1K8A - chains A and 4 of the 30 polymer chains in the assembly; structure by X-ray diffraction, 3.00 A resolution.

# Chain A
Molecule: 23S RRNA
Organism: Haloarcula marismortui
Sequence (2922 nucleotides; each row starts with the number of its first residue):
     2 UUGGCUACUAUGCCAGCUGGUGGAUUGCUCGGCUCAGGCGCUGAUGAAGG
    52 ACGUGCCAAGCUGCGAUAAGCCAUGGGGAGCCGCACGGAGGCGAAGAACC
   102 AUGGAUUUCCGAAUGAGAAUCUCUCUAACAAUUGCUUCGCGCAAUGAGGA
   152 ACCCCGAGAACUGAAACAUCUCAGUAUCGGGAGGAACAGAAAACGCAAUG
   202 UGAUGUCGUUAGUAACCGCGAGUGAACGCGAUACAGCCCAAACCGAAGCC
   252 CUCACGGGCAAUGUGGUGUCAGGGCUACCUCUCAUCAGCCGACCGUCUCG
   302 ACGAAGUCUCUUGGAACAGAGCGUGAUACAGGGUGACAACCCCGUACUCG
   352 AGACCAGUACGACGUGCGGUAGUGCCAGAGUAGCGGGGGUUGGAUAUCCC
   402 UCGCGAAUAACGCAGGCAUCGACUGCGAAGGCUAAACACAACCUGAGACC
   452 GAUAGUGAACAAGUAGUGUGAACGAACGCUGCAAAGUACCCUCAGAAGGG
   502 AGGCGAAAUAGAGCAUGAAAUCAGUUGGCGAUCGAGCGACAGGGCAUACA
   552 AGGUCCCUCGACGAAUGACCGACGCGCGAGCGUCCAGUAAGACUCACGGG
   602 AAGCCGAUGUUCUGUCGUACGUUUUGAAAAACGAGCCAGGGAGUGUGUCU
   652 GCAUGGCAAGUCUAACCGGAGUAUCCGGGGAGGCACAGGGAAACCGACAU
   702 GGCCGCAGGGCUUUGCCCGAGGGCCGCCGUCUUCAAGGGCGGGGAGCCAU
   752 GUGGACACGACCCGAAUCCGGACGAUCUACGCAUGGACAAGAUGAAGCGU
   802 GCCGAAAGGCACGUGGAAGUCUGUUAGAGUUGGUGUCCUACAAUACCCUC
   852 UCGUGAUCUAUGUGUAGGGGUGAAAGGCCCAUCGAGUCCGGCAACAGCUG
   902 GUUCCAAUCGAAACAUGUCGAAGCAUGACCUCCGCCGAGGUAGUCUGUGA
   952 GGUAGAGCGACCGAUUGGUGUGUCCGCCUCCGAGAGGAGUCGGCACACCU
  1002 GUCAAACUCCAAACUUACAGACGCCGUUUGACGCGGGGAUUCCGGUGCGC
  1052 GGGGUAAGCCUGUGUACCAGGAGGGGAACAACCCAGAGAUAGGUUAAGGU
  1102 CCCCAAGUGUGGAUUAAGUGUAAUCCUCUGAAGGUGGUCUCGAGCCCUAG
  1152 ACAGCCGGGAGGUGAGCUUAGAAGCAGCUACCCUCUAAGAAAAGCGUAAC
  1202 AGCUUACCGGCCGAGGUUUGAGGCGCCCAAAAUGAUCGGGACUCAAAUCC
  1252 ACCACCGAGACCUGUCCGUACCACUCAUACUGGUAAUCGAGUAGAUUGGC
  1302 GCUCUAAUUGGAUGGAAGUAGGGGUGAAAACUCCUAUGGACCGAUUAGUG
  1352 ACGAAAAUCCUGGCCAUAGUAGCAGCGAUAGUCGGGUGAGAACCCCGACG
  1402 GCCUAAUGGAUAAGGGUUCCUCAGCACUGCUGAUCAGCUGAGGGUUAGCC
  1452 GGUCCUAAGUCAUACCGCAACUCGACUAUGACGAAAUGGGAAACGGGUUA
  1502 AUAUUCCCGUGCCACUAUGCAGUGAAAGUUGACGCCCUGGGGUCGAUCAC
  1552 GCUGGGCAUUCGCCCAGUCGAACCGUCCAACUCCGUGGAAGCCGUAAUGG
  1602 CAGGAAGCGGACGAACGGCGGCAUAGGGAAACGUGAUUCAACCUGGGGCC
  1652 CAUGAAAAGACGAGCAUAGUGUCCGUACCGAGAACCGACACAGGUGUCCA
  1702 UGGCGGCGAAAGCCAAGGCCUGUCGGGAGCAACCAACGUUAGGGAAUUCG
  1752 GCAAGUUAGUCCCGUACCUUCGGAAGAAGGGAUGCCUGCUCCGGAACGGA
  1802 GCAGGUCGCAGUGACUCGGAAGCUCGGACUGUCUAGUAACAACAUAGGUG
  1852 ACCGCAAAUCCGCAAGGACUCGUACGGUCACUGAAUCCUGCCCAGUGCAG
  1902 GUAUCUGAACACCUCGUACAAGAGGACGAAGGACCUGUCAACGGCGGGGG
  1952 UAACUAUGACCCUCUUAAGGUAGCGUAGUACCUUGCCGCAUCAGUAGCGG
  2002 CUUGCAUGAAUGGAUUAACCAGAGCUUCACUGUCCCAACGUUGGGCCCGG
  2052 UGAACUGUACAUUCCAGUGCGGAGUCUGGAGACACCCAGGGGGAAGCGAA
  2102 GACCCUAUGGAGCUUUACUGCAGGCUGUCGCUGAGACGUGGUCGCCGAUG
  2152 UGCAGCAUAGGUAGGAGACACUACACAGGUACCCGCGCUAGCGGGCCACC
  2202 GAGUCAACAGUGAAAUACUACCCGUCGGUGACUGCGACUCUCACUCCGGG
  2252 AGGAGGACACCGAUAGCCGGGCAGUUUGACUGGGGCGGUACGCGCUCGAA
  2302 AAGAUAUCGAGCGCGCCCUAUGGCUAUCUCAGCCGGGACAGAGACCCGGC
  2352 GAAGAGUGCAAGAGCAAAAGAUAGCUUGACAGUGUUCUUCCCAACGAGGA
  2402 ACGCUGACGCGAAAGCGUGGUCUAGCGAACCAAUUAGCCUGCUUGAUGCG
  2452 GGCAAUUGAUGACAGAAAAGCUACCCUAGGGAUAACAGAGUCGUCACUCG
  2502 CAAGAGCACAUAUCGACCGAGUGGCUUGCUACCUCGAUGUCGGUUCCCUC
  2552 CAUCCUGCCCGUGCAGAAGCGGGCAAGGGUGAGGUUGUUCGCCUAUUAAA
  2602 GGAGGUCGUGAGCUGGGUUUAGACCGUCGUGAGACAGGUCGGCUGCUAUC
  2652 UACUGGGUGUGUAAUGGUGUCUGACAAGAACGACCGUAUAGUACGAGAGG
  2702 AACUACGGUUGGUGGCCACUGGUGUACCGGUUGUUCGAGAGAGCACGUGC
  2752 CGGGUAGCCACGCCACACGGGGUAAGAGCUGAACGCAUCUAAGCUCGAAA
  2802 CCCACUUGGAAAAGAGACACCGCCGAGGUCCCGCGUACAAGACGCGGUCG
  2852 AUAGACUCGGGGUGUGCGCGUCGAGGUAACGAGACGUUAAGCCCACGAGC
  2902 ACUAACAGACCAAAGCCAUCAU
Not modelled in the structure: 2-9, 126-127, 715, 971-998, 1560, 1952-1963, 2137-2236, 2339-2343, 2665-2666, 2915-2923
Construct notes: conflict C560 (U3155 in 3377779)
Covalent attachments: carbomycin a (CAI) linked to A2103
Metal / ion sites: Mg2+ site 1 near G28 (its only coordinating residue here); Na+ site 1: C40, G41; Na+ site 2: G56, A59, G61; Na+ site 3: G66, U107, U108; Mg2+ site 2 near U115 (its only coordinating residue here); Na+ site 4: C141, G142; Na+ site 5 near U146 (its only coordinating residue here); Mg2+ site 3: C162, U2276; K+ site 1: C162, U163, U172; Mg2+ site 4: A165, A167, C168; Na+ site 6: A165, A166, A167; Mg2+ site 5: A166, G219; 57 more Na+ sites not listed; 98 more Mg2+ sites not listed; 1 more K+ sites not listed
Small-molecule neighbours: carbomycin a (CAI): G2099, A2100, G2102, A2486, C2487, A2538, G2540, U2541, C2644, G2646

# Chain 4
Molecule: Ribosomal protein L44E
Organism: Haloarcula marismortui
UniProtKB: P32411 (RL44_HALMA); numbering as in UniProt (aligned over 1-92)
Sequence (92 residues; numbered 1 to 92; the number before each row is that of its first residue):
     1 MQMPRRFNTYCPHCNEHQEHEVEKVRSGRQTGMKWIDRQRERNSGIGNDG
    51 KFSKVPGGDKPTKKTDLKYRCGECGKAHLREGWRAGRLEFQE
Metal / ion sites: Mg2+: Gly-45, Gly-47, Asp-49; Cd2+ near Cys-71 (its only coordinating residue here)

# Interface between chain A and chain 4
Pairs across the interface (124):
  A169(A) / Asn-48(4)  hydrogen bond to the sugar
  U170(A) / Asn-48(4)  sugar contact
  U170(A) / Gly-50(4)  hydrogen bond to the sugar
  C218(A) / Trp-35(4)  phosphate contact
  C218(A) / Gln-39(4)  hydrogen bond to the phosphate
  C218(A) / Asn-43(4)  hydrogen bond to the phosphate
  G219(A) / Gln-39(4)  hydrogen bond to the phosphate
  G219(A) / Lys-51(4)  phosphate contact
  G219(A) / Lys-54(4)  hydrogen bond to the sugar
  C220(A) / Trp-35(4)  base contact
  C220(A) / Gln-39(4)  base contact
  C220(A) / Lys-51(4)  salt bridge to the phosphate
  G389(A) / Ile-46(4)  phosphate contact
  G390(A) / Gly-45(4)  phosphate contact
  G390(A) / Ile-46(4)  hydrogen bond to the phosphate
  A395(A) / Trp-35(4)  phosphate contact
  A395(A) / Arg-42(4)  hydrogen bond to the phosphate
  U396(A) / Trp-35(4)  phosphate contact
  U396(A) / Arg-38(4)  salt bridge to the phosphate
  U396(A) / Arg-42(4)  salt bridge to the phosphate
  C735(A) / Asn-15(4)  hydrogen bond to the base
  A1922(A) / Met-33(4)  sugar contact
  G1923(A) / Thr-31(4)  hydrogen bond to the sugar
  G1923(A) / Gly-32(4)  sugar contact
  G1923(A) / Met-33(4)  sugar contact
  A1924(A) / Arg-29(4)  sugar contact
  A1924(A) / Gln-30(4)  sugar contact
  G1925(A) / Arg-29(4)  salt bridge to the phosphate
  U2120(A) / Asn-48(4)  hydrogen bond to the sugar
  U2120(A) / Ser-53(4)  phosphate contact
  G2121(A) / Gly-47(4)  sugar contact
  G2121(A) / Ser-53(4)  hydrogen bond to the phosphate
  C2122(A) / Gly-47(4)  phosphate contact
  G2316(A) / Pro-61(4)  sugar contact
  C2317(A) / Pro-61(4)  phosphate contact
  C2317(A) / Thr-62(4)  hydrogen bond to the phosphate
  C2317(A) / Arg-84(4)  phosphate contact
  C2318(A) / Ala-85(4)  phosphate contact
  C2318(A) / Gly-86(4)  hydrogen bond to the phosphate
  C2319(A) / Met-1(4)  hydrogen bond to the phosphate
  U2320(A) / Met-1(4)  phosphate contact
  U2320(A) / Gln-2(4)  hydrogen bond to the phosphate
  U2320(A) / Met-3(4)  base contact
  U2320(A) / Pro-4(4)  sugar contact
  U2320(A) / Gln-91(4)  hydrogen bond to the sugar
  A2321(A) / Gln-91(4)  hydrogen bond to the phosphate
  U2378(A) / Phe-7(4)  sugar contact
  U2378(A) / Asn-8(4)  hydrogen bond to the phosphate
  G2379(A) / Thr-9(4)  hydrogen bond to the phosphate
  G2379(A) / His-17(4)  salt bridge to the phosphate
  A2380(A) / Met-1(4)  base contact
  A2380(A) / Trp-83(4)  base contact
  C2381(A) / Thr-9(4)  sugar contact
  C2381(A) / Tyr-10(4)  sugar contact
  C2381(A) / Arg-80(4)  hydrogen bond to the sugar
  A2382(A) / Tyr-10(4)  sugar contact
  A2382(A) / Pro-12(4)  sugar contact
  A2382(A) / Arg-80(4)  salt bridge to the phosphate
  G2407(A) / Tyr-10(4)  hydrogen bond to the sugar
  G2407(A) / Asn-15(4)  hydrogen bond to the sugar
  A2408(A) / Tyr-10(4)  sugar contact
  A2408(A) / Asn-15(4)  sugar contact
  A2408(A) / Glu-16(4)  sugar contact
  A2408(A) / His-17(4)  hydrogen bond to the sugar
  C2409(A) / His-17(4)  hydrogen bond to the sugar
  C2427(A) / Lys-60(4)  base contact
  C2427(A) / Arg-84(4)  salt bridge to the phosphate
  G2428(A) / Lys-60(4)  hydrogen bond to the base
  G2428(A) / Lys-64(4)  salt bridge to the phosphate
  G2428(A) / Arg-84(4)  salt bridge to the phosphate
  C2431(A) / Lys-51(4)  hydrogen bond to the sugar
  C2432(A) / Ile-36(4)  phosphate contact
  A2433(A) / Gln-30(4)  hydrogen bond to the sugar
  A2433(A) / Lys-34(4)  phosphate contact
  A2433(A) / Ile-36(4)  phosphate contact
  A2434(A) / Ser-27(4)  sugar contact
  A2434(A) / Gly-28(4)  hydrogen bond to the phosphate
  A2434(A) / Gln-30(4)  phosphate contact
  A2434(A) / Lys-34(4)  phosphate contact
  U2435(A) / Val-25(4)  sugar contact
  U2435(A) / Arg-26(4)  sugar contact
  U2435(A) / Gly-28(4)  phosphate contact
  U2435(A) / Lys-68(4)  hydrogen bond to the phosphate
  U2435(A) / Leu-79(4)  base contact
  U2436(A) / Lys-68(4)  salt bridge to the phosphate
  U2436(A) / Arg-70(4)  salt bridge to the phosphate
  U2436(A) / Ala-77(4)  hydrogen bond to the sugar
  U2436(A) / His-78(4)  sugar contact
  U2436(A) / Leu-79(4)  sugar contact
  A2437(A) / His-13(4)  sugar contact
  A2437(A) / Arg-70(4)  salt bridge to the phosphate
  A2437(A) / Ala-77(4)  hydrogen bond to the phosphate
  G2438(A) / Lys-76(4)  salt bridge to the phosphate
  C2450(A) / Met-33(4)  phosphate contact
  G2451(A) / Thr-31(4)  hydrogen bond to the phosphate
  G2451(A) / Met-33(4)  phosphate contact
  G2451(A) / Lys-34(4)  salt bridge to the phosphate
  G2451(A) / Arg-38(4)  hydrogen bond to the sugar
  G2452(A) / Lys-34(4)  salt bridge to the phosphate
  G2452(A) / Trp-35(4)  phosphate contact
  A2456(A) / Leu-79(4)  base contact
  U2457(A) / Leu-79(4)  sugar contact
  U2457(A) / Arg-80(4)  hydrogen bond to the sugar
  U2457(A) / Glu-81(4)  phosphate contact
  U2457(A) / Gly-82(4)  hydrogen bond to the phosphate
  U2458(A) / Lys-64(4)  phosphate contact
  U2458(A) / Thr-65(4)  sugar contact
  U2458(A) / Asp-66(4)  sugar contact
  U2458(A) / Glu-81(4)  phosphate contact
  U2458(A) / Gly-82(4)  hydrogen bond to the phosphate
  G2459(A) / Lys-63(4)  hydrogen bond to the phosphate
  G2459(A) / Lys-64(4)  hydrogen bond to the phosphate
  A2460(A) / Gly-58(4)  sugar contact
  A2460(A) / Asp-59(4)  phosphate contact
  A2460(A) / Lys-60(4)  hydrogen bond to the phosphate
  A2460(A) / Lys-63(4)  salt bridge to the phosphate
  U2461(A) / Asp-59(4)  hydrogen bond to the phosphate
  U2461(A) / Lys-60(4)  salt bridge to the phosphate
  G2462(A) / Lys-60(4)  hydrogen bond to the base
  G2462(A) / Pro-61(4)  base contact
  A2468(A) / Asn-48(4)  hydrogen bond to the base
  A2468(A) / Gly-50(4)  hydrogen bond to the base
  A2468(A) / Ser-53(4)  base contact
  A2468(A) / Lys-54(4)  salt bridge to the phosphate
Other interface residues (no listed pair), chain A (53 interface residues in all): G2426
Other interface residues (no listed pair), chain 4 (62 interface residues in all): Ser-44, Asp-49

# Overview
53 residues of chain A and 62 residues of chain 4 are in contact, with 44 hydrogen bonds and 18 salt bridges.
Polar pairs include C735(A)/Asn-15(4), G2428(A)/Lys-60(4) and G2462(A)/Lys-60(4). Covalently linked carbomycin
a: at A2103(A). The Na+ site 1 is built by C40(A) and G41(A).
Chain A is 23S RRNA and chain 4 is Ribosomal protein L44E, both from Haloarcula marismortui; the structure,
Co-crystal structure of Carbomycin A bound to the 50S ribosomal subunit of Haloarcula marismortui, was
determined by X-ray diffraction together with 1K9M, 1KD1 and 1M1K from the same study.
